3TPE - chain A; structure by X-ray diffraction, 1.90 A resolution.

Chain A:
Name: Serine/threonine-protein kinase HipA
Source organism: Escherichia coli
Notes: EC 2.7.11.1
UniProtKB: P23874 (HIPA_ECOLI); residues 1-440 here = UniProt positions 1-440
Sequence (440 residues; each row starts with the number of its first residue):
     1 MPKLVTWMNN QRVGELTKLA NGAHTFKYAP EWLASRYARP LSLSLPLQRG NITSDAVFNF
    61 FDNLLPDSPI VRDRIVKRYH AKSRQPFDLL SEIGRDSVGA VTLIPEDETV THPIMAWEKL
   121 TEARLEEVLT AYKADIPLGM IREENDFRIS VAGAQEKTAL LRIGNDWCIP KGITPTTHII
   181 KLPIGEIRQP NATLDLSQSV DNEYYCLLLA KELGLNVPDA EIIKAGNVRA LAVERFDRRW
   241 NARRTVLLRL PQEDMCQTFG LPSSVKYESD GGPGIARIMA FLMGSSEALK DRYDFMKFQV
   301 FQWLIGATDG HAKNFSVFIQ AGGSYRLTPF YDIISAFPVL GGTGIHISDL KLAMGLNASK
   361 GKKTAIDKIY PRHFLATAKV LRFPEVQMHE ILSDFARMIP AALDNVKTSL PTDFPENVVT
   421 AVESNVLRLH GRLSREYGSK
Unresolved in the structure: 1, 109-113, 135-141, 342-344, 438-440
Construct notes: conflict Arg243 (Glu in P23874)
Modified positions: Ser150 (phosphoserine; SEP)
From the paper describing this entry:
  - post-translational modification sites: Ser150
  - conformationally variable residues (loop rearrangement, order/disorder transition, side-chain flip): Arg78, Tyr132, Ala134 to Gln155, Gly185 to Asp195
  - contacts within the chain: Arg78-Glu156, Tyr79-Tyr132, Ser150-Asp309
  - catalytic residues: Asp309 (citing earlier work)

In short:
From the paper: the catalytic residue Asp309; a modification site at Ser150.
Chain A is Serine/threonine-protein kinase HipA (Escherichia coli); the structure, The phipa p3121 structure,
was determined by X-ray diffraction, deposited together with 3TPB, 3TPD, 3TPT and 3TPV.
